6GOV - chains A and R of the 13 polymer chains in the assembly; structure by electron microscopy, 3.70 A resolution.

Chain A:
Name: Transcription termination/antitermination protein NusA
From: Escherichia coli O157:H7
Reference sequence: P0AFF8 (NUSA_ECO57); numbering as in UniProt (aligned over 1-495)
Chain sequence (497 residues; each row starts with the number of its first residue; numbers below 1 keep their minus sign (Gly-1 is residue -1)):
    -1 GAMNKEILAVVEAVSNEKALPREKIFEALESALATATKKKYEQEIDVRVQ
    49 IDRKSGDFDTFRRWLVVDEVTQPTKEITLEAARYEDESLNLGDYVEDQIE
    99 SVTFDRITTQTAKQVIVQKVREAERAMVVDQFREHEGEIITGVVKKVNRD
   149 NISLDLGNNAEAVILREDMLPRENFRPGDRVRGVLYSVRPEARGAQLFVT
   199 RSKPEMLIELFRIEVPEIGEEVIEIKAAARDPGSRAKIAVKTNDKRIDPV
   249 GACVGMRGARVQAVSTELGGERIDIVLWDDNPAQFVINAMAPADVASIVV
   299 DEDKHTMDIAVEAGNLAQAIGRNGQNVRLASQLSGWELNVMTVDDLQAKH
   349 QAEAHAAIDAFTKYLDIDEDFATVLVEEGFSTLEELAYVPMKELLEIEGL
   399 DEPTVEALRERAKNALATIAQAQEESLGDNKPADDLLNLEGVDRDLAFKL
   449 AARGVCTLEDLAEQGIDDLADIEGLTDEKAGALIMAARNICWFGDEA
Disordered / not traced: -1 to 0, 421-495
Sequence notes: expression tag (-1 to 0); conflict Ala358 (Thr in P0AFF8)
What the authors report for this chain:
  - binding site for TRANSCRIPTION BUBBLE (66-nt RNA) (chain R): Arg147, Arg164 (proposed by the authors, not directly observed)

Chain R:
Molecule: TRANSCRIPTION BUBBLE (66-nt RNA)
From: synthetic construct
Sequence (66 nucleotides; numbered -1 to 66 plus 6 insertion-coded residues; 8 numbers in that range are skipped by the numbering (no residue carries them; nothing is unmodelled there); the number before each row is that of its first residue; a row labelled like 52A-52F holds insertion residues (52A, then the next letters in order); numbers below 1 keep their minus sign (G-1 is residue -1)):
    -1 GGCGCUCUUUAACAUUAAGCCCUGAAGAAGGGCAAAAAU
    41 CAAAUUAAACCA
52A-52F CACCUG
    58 GCGUGUGGC
Disordered / not traced: -1 to 4, 41-46, 52A-52F
Ion coordination: Mg2+: C66 (shared with 3 residues of chain Y)

Interface between chain A and chain R:
Residue-residue contacts (42):
  Arg147(A) with U37(R), sugar contact
  Arg164(A) with A35(R), base contact
  Asn172(A) with A35(R), hydrogen bond to the base
  Gly231(A) with A15(R), hydrogen bond to the base; A16(R), hydrogen bond to the base
  Ser232(A) with A15(R), hydrogen bond to the base; A16(R), base contact
  Asp246(A) with A10(R), base contact
  Val248(A) with C11(R), base contact
  Gly249(A) with A10(R), hydrogen bond to the sugar
  Ala250(A) with A10(R), base contact
  Val252(A) with C11(R), phosphate contact; A12(R), sugar contact
  Gly253(A) with A10(R), hydrogen bond to the sugar; C11(R), phosphate contact
  Met254(A) with A9(R), base contact; A10(R), hydrogen bond to the base
  Arg255(A) with A10(R), hydrogen bond to the phosphate; C11(R), hydrogen bond to the phosphate
  Gly256(A) with C11(R), hydrogen bond to the phosphate; A12(R), sugar contact
  Arg258(A) with A10(R), base contact
  Gln260(A) with U13(R), hydrogen bond to the phosphate
  Gly267(A) with A15(R), base contact
  Gly268(A) with A15(R), hydrogen bond to the base
  Glu269(A) with A15(R), base contact
  Arg270(A) with U13(R), hydrogen bond to the base; U14(R), salt bridge to the phosphate; A15(R), base contact
  Ile271(A) with U13(R), base contact
  Asp272(A) with U13(R), hydrogen bond to the base
  Ile273(A) with U13(R), hydrogen bond to the base
  Ala289(A) with A12(R), hydrogen bond to the base
  Pro290(A) with A12(R), base contact
  Ile318(A) with G25(R), base contact
  Arg320(A) with A16(R), salt bridge to the phosphate; G17(R), salt bridge to the phosphate
  Asn321(A) with G25(R), hydrogen bond to the sugar
  Gly322(A) with G25(R), sugar contact
  Val338(A) with G25(R), base contact
  Thr340(A) with G25(R), hydrogen bond to the base
  Asp343(A) with G25(R), base contact
Interface residues without a listed pair, chain A (35 interface residues in all): Arg174, Ile245, Val259

Summary:
Chain A and chain R form an interface of 35 and 12 residues respectively, with 18 hydrogen bonds and 3 salt
bridges. Polar pairs include Asn172(A)-A35(R), Gly231(A)-A15(R) and Gly231(A)-A16(R). From the paper: a
binding site for TRANSCRIPTION BUBBLE (66-nt RNA) (chain R) at Arg147(A) and Arg164(A).
Chain A is Transcription termination/antitermination protein NusA (Escherichia coli O157:H7) and chain R is
TRANSCRIPTION BUBBLE (66-nt RNA) (synthetic construct); the structure, Structure of THE RNA POLYMERASE
LAMBDA-BASED ANTITERMINATION COMPLEX, was determined by electron microscopy.
